Entry 3DO7 (X-ray diffraction, 3.05 A resolution); this record covers chains D and A of the 4 polymer chains in the assembly.

== Chain D ==
Molecule: 11-nt DNA strand
Notes: fragment: kappa B site
Sequence (11 nucleotides; row label = number of the first residue in the row):
    13 CGGGAATTCC C

== Chain A ==
Protein: Avian reticuloendotheliosis viral (V-rel) oncogene related B
Source organism: Mus musculus
Notes: fragment: rhr
Reference sequence: Q8VE46 (Q8VE46_MOUSE); residue numbers follow UniProt; this construct covers 88-383
Chain sequence (296 residues; each row starts with the number of its first residue):
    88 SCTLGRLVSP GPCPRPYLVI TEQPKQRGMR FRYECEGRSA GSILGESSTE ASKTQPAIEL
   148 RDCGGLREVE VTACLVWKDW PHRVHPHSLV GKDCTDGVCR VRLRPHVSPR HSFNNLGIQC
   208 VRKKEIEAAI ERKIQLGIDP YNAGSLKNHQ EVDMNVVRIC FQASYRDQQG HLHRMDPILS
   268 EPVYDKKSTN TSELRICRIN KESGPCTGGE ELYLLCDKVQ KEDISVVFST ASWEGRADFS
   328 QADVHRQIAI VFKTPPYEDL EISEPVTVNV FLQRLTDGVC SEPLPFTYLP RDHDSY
Sequence notes: conflict Gln142 (Leu in Q8VE46)
Cystine bridges: Cys181-Cys186

== How chain D and chain A interact ==
Residue-residue contacts - 12 pairs, chain D then chain A:
  DC13(D) - Arg125(A)  hydrogen bond to the phosphate
  DC13(D) - Ala127(A)  sugar contact
  DC13(D) - Ser129(A)  phosphate contact
  DG14(D) - Arg119(A)  salt bridge to the phosphate
  DG14(D) - Arg125(A)  hydrogen bond to the base
  DG14(D) - Ser129(A)  hydrogen bond to the phosphate
  DG15(D) - Arg117(A)  hydrogen bond to the base
  DG15(D) - Arg119(A)  hydrogen bond to the base
  DG15(D) - Arg125(A)  base contact
  DG16(D) - Arg117(A)  hydrogen bond to the base
  DG16(D) - Glu123(A)  base contact
  DC22(D) - Lys211(A)  phosphate contact
Interface residues without a listed pair, chain D (6 interface residues in all): DA17
Interface residues without a listed pair, chain A (9 interface residues in all): Gly128, Lys273

== In short ==
6 residues of chain D face 9 of chain A across their interface, with 6 hydrogen bonds and 1 salt bridge. Polar
pairs include DG14(D)-Arg125(A), DG15(D)-Arg117(A) and DG15(D)-Arg119(A).
Chain D is an 11-nt DNA strand and chain A is Avian reticuloendotheliosis viral (V-rel) oncogene related B
(Mus musculus); the structure, X-ray structure of a NF-kB p52/RelB/DNA complex, was determined by X-ray
diffraction.
